Entry 6UXV (electron microscopy, 4.70 A resolution (low resolution: residue-level contacts below are approximate; hydrogen-bond / salt-bridge calls are withheld)); this record covers chains B and C of the 15 polymer chains in the assembly.

== Chain B ==
Name: SWI/SNF chromatin-remodeling complex subunit SWI1
From: Saccharomyces cerevisiae (strain ATCC 204508 / S288c)
Reference sequence: P09547 (SWI1_YEAST); residues 1-1314 here = UniProt positions 1-1314
Sequence (1314 residues; numbered 1 to 1314; the number before each row is that of its first residue):
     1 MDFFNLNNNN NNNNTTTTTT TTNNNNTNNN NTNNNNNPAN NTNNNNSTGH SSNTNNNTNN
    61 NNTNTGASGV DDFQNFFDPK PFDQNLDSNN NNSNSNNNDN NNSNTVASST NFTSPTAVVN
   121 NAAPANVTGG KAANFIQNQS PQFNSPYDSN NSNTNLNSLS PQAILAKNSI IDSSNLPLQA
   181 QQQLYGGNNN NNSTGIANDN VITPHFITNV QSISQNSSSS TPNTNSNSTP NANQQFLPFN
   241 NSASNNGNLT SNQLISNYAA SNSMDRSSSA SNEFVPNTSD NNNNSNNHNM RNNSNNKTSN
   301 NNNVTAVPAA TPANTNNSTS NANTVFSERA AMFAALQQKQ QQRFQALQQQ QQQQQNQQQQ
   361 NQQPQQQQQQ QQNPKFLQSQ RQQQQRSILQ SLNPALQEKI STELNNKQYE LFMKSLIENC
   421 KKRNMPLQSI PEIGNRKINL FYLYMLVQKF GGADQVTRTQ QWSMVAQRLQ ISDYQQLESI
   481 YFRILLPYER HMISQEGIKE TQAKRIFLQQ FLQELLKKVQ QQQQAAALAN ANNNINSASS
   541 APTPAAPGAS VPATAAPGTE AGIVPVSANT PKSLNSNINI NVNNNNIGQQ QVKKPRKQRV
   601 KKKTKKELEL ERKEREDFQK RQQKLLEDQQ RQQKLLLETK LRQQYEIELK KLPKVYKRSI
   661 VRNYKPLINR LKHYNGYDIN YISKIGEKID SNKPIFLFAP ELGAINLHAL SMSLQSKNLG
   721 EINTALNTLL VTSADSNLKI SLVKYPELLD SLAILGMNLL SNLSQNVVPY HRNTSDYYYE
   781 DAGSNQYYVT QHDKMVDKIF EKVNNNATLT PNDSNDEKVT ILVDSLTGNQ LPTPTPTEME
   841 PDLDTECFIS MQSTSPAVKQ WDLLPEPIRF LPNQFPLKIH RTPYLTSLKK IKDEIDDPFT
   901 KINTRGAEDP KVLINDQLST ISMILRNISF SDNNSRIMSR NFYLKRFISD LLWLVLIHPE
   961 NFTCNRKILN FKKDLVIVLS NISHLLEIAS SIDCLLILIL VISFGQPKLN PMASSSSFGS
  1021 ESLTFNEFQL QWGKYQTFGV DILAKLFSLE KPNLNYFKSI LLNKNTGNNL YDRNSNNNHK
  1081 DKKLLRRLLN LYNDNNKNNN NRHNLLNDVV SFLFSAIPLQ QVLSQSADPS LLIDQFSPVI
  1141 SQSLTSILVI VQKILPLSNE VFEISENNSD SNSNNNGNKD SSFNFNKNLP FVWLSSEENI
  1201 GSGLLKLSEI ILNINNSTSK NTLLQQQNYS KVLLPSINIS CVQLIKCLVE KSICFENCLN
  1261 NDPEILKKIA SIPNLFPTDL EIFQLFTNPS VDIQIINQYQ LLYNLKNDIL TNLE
Not modelled in the structure: 1-700, 807-857, 1009-1020, 1065-1077, 1094-1102, 1153-1188, 1218-1228
Swiss-Prot annotation at these positions:
  - zinc finger: Cys-1241 to Cys-1258 (C4-type)

== Chain C ==
Name: SWI/SNF chromatin-remodeling complex subunit SNF5
From: Saccharomyces cerevisiae (strain ATCC 204508 / S288c)
Reference sequence: P18480 (SNF5_YEAST); residue numbers follow UniProt; this construct covers 1-905
Sequence (905 residues; numbered 1 to 905; the number before each row is that of its first residue):
     1 MNNQPQGTNS VPNSIGNIFS NIGTPSFNMA QIPQQLYQSL TPQQLQMIQQ RHQQLLRSRL
    61 QQQQQQQQQT SPPPQTHQSP PPPPQQSQPI ANQSATSTPP PPPAPHNLHP QIGQVPLAPA
   121 PINLPPQIAQ LPLATQQQVL NKLRQQAIAK NNPQVVNAIT VAQQQVQRQI EQQKGQQTAQ
   181 TQLEQQRQLL VQQQQQQQLR NQIQRQQQQQ FRHHVQIQQQ QQKQQQQQQQ HQQQQQQQQQ
   241 QQQQQQQQQQ QQQQQQQQQQ QQQQQQQQGQ IPQSQQVPQV RSMSGQPPTN VQPTIGQLPQ
   301 LPKLNLPKYQ TIQYDPPETK LPYPTYWSDK KADTDTLLYE QIIQRDKINK YSLIRETNGY
   361 DPFSIYGFSN KEYISRLWHT LKYYQDLKNT RMKSITSTSQ KIPSASIWGN GYSGYGNGIT
   421 NTTTRVIPQV EVGNRKHYLE DKLKVYKQAM NETSEQLVPI RLEFDQDRDR FFLRDTLLWN
   481 KNDKLIKIED FVDDMLRDYR FEDATREQHI DTICQSIQEQ IQEFQGNPYI ELNQDRLGGD
   541 DLRIRIKLDI VVGQNQLIDQ FEWDISNSDN CPEEFAESMC QELELPGEFV TAIAHSIREQ
   601 VHMYHKSLAL LGYNFDGSAI EDDDIRSRML PTITLDDVYR PAAESKIFTP NLLQISAAEL
   661 ERLDKDKDRD TRRKRRQGRS NRRGMLALSG TSASNTSMNG VHNTVAAGNA SSLPPGEILL
   721 PDIADIPRTF RTPVPSTLMP GGVDVGPSVE SYELRNTTTY KSRPDRPKPV SPPCYIIDHI
   781 PGHSLLLSIK LPGKVNTKEE FAAAPNDTSS GTNAMLPSPE SLKTKLNSNI RAGVTIPSIP
   841 NPIANHTVTN SPNPTLQPVI PGGAASKSVP TPSLPIAPPV APHDSEATLL TNSNNGSSNN
   901 NTQNT
Not modelled in the structure: 1-409, 620-625, 661-905
Swiss-Prot annotation at these positions:
  - modified residue: Ser-818 (Phosphoserine)

== How chain B and chain C interact ==
Contacting residue pairs - 33 pairs, chain B then chain C:
  Leu-702(B) with Thr-424(C)
  Gly-703(B) with Thr-424(C)
  Ala-704(B) with Arg-425(C)
  Ile-705(B) with Thr-420(C); Thr-422(C); Thr-424(C); Arg-425(C); Val-426(C); Ile-427(C)
  Asn-706(B) with Ile-427(C)
  Leu-707(B) with Ile-427(C); Pro-428(C); Gln-429(C)
  His-708(B) with Gln-429(C)
  Leu-710(B) with Gln-429(C)
  Lys-739(B) with Val-426(C)
  Val-743(B) with Pro-428(C)
  Lys-744(B) with Gln-429(C); His-437(C); Glu-440(C)
  Tyr-745(B) with Gln-429(C)
  Glu-747(B) with Gln-429(C)
  Gln-786(B) with Glu-577(C)
  Tyr-788(B) with Glu-573(C)
  His-792(B) with Asp-569(C)
  Trp-861(B) with Lys-447(C)
  Asp-862(B) with Lys-447(C)
  Leu-863(B) with Lys-447(C)
  Leu-864(B) with Leu-443(C); Lys-444(C); Lys-447(C)
  Tyr-943(B) with Leu-443(C); Lys-444(C)
Interface residues without a listed pair, chain B (24 interface residues in all): Glu-701, Leu-738, Gln-791
Interface residues without a listed pair, chain C (19 interface residues in all): Asn-421, Leu-439, Glu-574

== In short ==
24 residues of chain B face 19 of chain C across their interface.
Here chain B is SWI/SNF chromatin-remodeling complex subunit SWI1 and chain C is SWI/SNF chromatin-remodeling
complex subunit SNF5, both from Saccharomyces cerevisiae (strain ATCC 204508 / S288c). Entry 6UXV (SWI/SNF
Body Module) was determined by electron microscopy (same publication as 6UXW).
